Entry 7ONI (electron microscopy, 3.40 A resolution); this record covers chains C and H of the 4 polymer chains in the assembly.

# Chain C
Molecule: Cullin-5
Organism: Homo sapiens
Reference sequence: Q93034 (CUL5_HUMAN); numbering as in UniProt (aligned over 1-780)
Amino-acid sequence (780 residues; each row starts with the number of its first residue):
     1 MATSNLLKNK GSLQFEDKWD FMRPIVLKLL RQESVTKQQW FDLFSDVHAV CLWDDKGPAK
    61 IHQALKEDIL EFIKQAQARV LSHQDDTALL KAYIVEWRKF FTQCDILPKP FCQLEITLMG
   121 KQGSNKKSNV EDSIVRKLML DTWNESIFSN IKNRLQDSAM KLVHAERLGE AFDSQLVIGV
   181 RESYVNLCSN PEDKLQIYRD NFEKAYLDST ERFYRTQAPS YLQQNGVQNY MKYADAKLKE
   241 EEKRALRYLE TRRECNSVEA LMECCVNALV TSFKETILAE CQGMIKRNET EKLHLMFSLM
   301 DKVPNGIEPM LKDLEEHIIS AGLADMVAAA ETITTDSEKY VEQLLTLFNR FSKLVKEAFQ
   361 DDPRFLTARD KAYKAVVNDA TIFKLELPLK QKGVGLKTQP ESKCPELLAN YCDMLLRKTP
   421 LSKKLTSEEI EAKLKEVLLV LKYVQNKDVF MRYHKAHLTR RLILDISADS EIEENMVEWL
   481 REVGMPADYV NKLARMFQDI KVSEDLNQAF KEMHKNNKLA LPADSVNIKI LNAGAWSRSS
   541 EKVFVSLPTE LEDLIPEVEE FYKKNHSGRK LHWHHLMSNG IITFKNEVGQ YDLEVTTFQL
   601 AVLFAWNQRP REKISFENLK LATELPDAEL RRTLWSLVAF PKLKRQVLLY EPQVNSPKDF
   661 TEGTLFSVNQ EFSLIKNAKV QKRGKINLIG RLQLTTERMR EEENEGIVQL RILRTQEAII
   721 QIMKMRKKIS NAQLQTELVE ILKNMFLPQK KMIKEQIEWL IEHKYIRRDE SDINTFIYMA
Disordered / not traced: 1-151, 170-173, 189-193, 386-400, 675-679, 780
UniProt features mapped onto this chain:
  - modified residue: Ser34 (Phosphoserine), Thr210 (Phosphothreonine)
  - cross-link: Lys724 (Glycyl lysine isopeptide (Lys-Gly) (interchain with G-Cter in NEDD8))
  - mutagenesis: Leu52 (L52V: Strongly impaired interaction with HIV-1 Vif protein), Trp53 (W53A: Strongly impaired interaction with HIV-1 Vif protein. Decreased interaction ith SOCS2), Asp55 (D55A: Strongly impaired interaction with HIV-1 Vif protein), Arg460 (R460A: Impaired interaction with ARIH2), Glu617 to Glu624 (Impaired interaction with ARIH2), Arg691 (R691A: Impaired interaction with ARIH2), Leu710 (L710D: Impaired interaction with ARIH2), Glu717 (E717A: Impaired interaction with ARIH2), Lys724 (K724R: Abolished neddylation and interaction with ARIH2)
From the paper describing this entry:
  - conformationally variable residues (domain motion, helix shift, loop rearrangement): Arg691 to Thr695, Glu697 to Met725
  - mutagenesis - K418D/K423D/K676D/K685D, R460A, R691A: decreased catalytic activity with E3 ubiquitin-protein ligase ARIH2 (chain H)
  - post-translational modification sites: Lys724
  - specificity-determining residues: Leu710, Glu717 (proposed by the authors, not directly observed)

# Chain H
Molecule: E3 ubiquitin-protein ligase ARIH2
Organism: Homo sapiens
Notes: EC 2.3.2.31
Reference sequence: O95376 (ARI2_HUMAN); residue numbers follow UniProt; this construct covers 1-493
Amino-acid sequence (495 residues; numbered -1 to 493; the number before each row is that of its first residue; numbers below 1 keep their minus sign (Gly-1 is residue -1)):
    -1 GSMSVDMNSQ GSDSNEEDYD PNCEEEEEEE EDDPGDIEDY YVGVASDVEQ QGADAFDPEE
    59 YQFTCLTYKE SEGALNEHMT SLASVLKVSH SVAKLILVNF HWQVSEILDR YKSNSAQLLV
   119 EARVQPNPSK HVPTSHPPHH CAVCMQFVRK ENLLSLACQH QFCRSCWEQH CSVLVKDGVG
   179 VGVSCMAQDC PLRTPEDFVF PLLPNEELRE KYRRYLFRDY VESHYQLQLC PGADCPMVIR
   239 VQEPRARRVQ CNRCNEVFCF KCRQMYHAPT DCATIRKWLT KCADDSETAN YISAHTKDCP
   299 KCNICIEKNG GCNHMQCSKC KHDFCWMCLG DWKTHGSEYY ECSRYKENPD IVNQSQQAQA
   359 REALKKYLFY FERWENHNKS LQAAAQTYQR IHEKIQERVM NNLGTWIDWQ YLQNAAKLLA
   419 KCRYTLQYTY PYAYYMESGP RKKLFEYQQA QLEAEIANLS WKVERADSYD RGDLENQMHI
   479 AEQRRRTLLK DFHDT
Disordered / not traced: -1 to 34, 51-53, 128-133, 283-350, 492-493
Differences from the reference sequence: expression tag (-1 to 0); engineered mutation Ala381 (Leu in O95376), Ala382 (Glu in O95376), Ala455 (Glu in O95376)
From the paper describing this entry:
  - conformationally variable residues (helix shift): Gln380 to Ala381
  - catalytic residues: Cys310 (citing earlier work)
  - specificity-determining residues: Lys110 (proposed by the authors, not directly observed)

# Interface between chain C and chain H
Residue-residue contacts (38):
  Pro363(C) - Val397(H)
  Pro363(C) - Met398(H)
  Arg364(C) - Met398(H)
  Thr367(C) - Trp404(H)
  Asp370(C) - Thr403(H)  hydrogen bond
  Asp370(C) - Trp404(H)
  Asp370(C) - Ile405(H)
  Glu406(C) - Val42(H)
  Glu406(C) - Ala43(H)
  Asn410(C) - Tyr39(H)
  Asp413(C) - Tyr39(H)  hydrogen bond
  Met414(C) - Tyr39(H)
  Arg417(C) - Tyr38(H)
  Arg417(C) - Tyr39(H)  hydrogen bond
  Thr419(C) - Ile35(H)
  Lys442(C) - Ile405(H)
  Lys442(C) - Asp406(H)  salt bridge
  Tyr443(C) - Ile405(H)  hydrophobic
  Tyr453(C) - Val42(H)
  Tyr453(C) - Ala43(H)
  Tyr453(C) - Val46(H)  hydrophobic
  Ala456(C) - Val46(H)  hydrophobic
  His457(C) - Tyr39(H)
  Arg460(C) - Asp45(H)  salt bridge
  Val483(C) - Arg469(H)  hydrogen bond (backbone-side chain)
  Gly484(C) - Arg469(H)
  Ala487(C) - Glu473(H)
  Ala487(C) - Asn474(H)
  Asp488(C) - His477(H)  salt bridge
  Asn491(C) - Asn474(H)
  Arg691(C) - Tyr38(H)
  Arg691(C) - Gly41(H)  hydrogen bond (side chain-backbone)
  Arg691(C) - Val42(H)
  Arg691(C) - Asp45(H)  salt bridge
  Gln693(C) - Asp45(H)  hydrogen bond
  Leu694(C) - Asp45(H)  hydrogen bond (backbone-side chain)
  Thr695(C) - Asp45(H)  hydrogen bond (side chain-backbone)
  Thr695(C) - Gln48(H)
Interface residues without a listed pair, chain C (31 interface residues in all): Lys371, Lys374, Arg452, Arg481, Glu482, Met485
Interface residues without a listed pair, chain H (21 interface residues in all): Asn400, Gly470
The authors on this interface:
  - pairs named by the authors: Arg691(C)-Gly41(H) (backbone contact), Arg691(C)-Asp45(H)
  - interface residues, chain H: Ile35(H), Tyr38(H), Tyr39(H), Val42(H), Val46(H)

# Summary
Chain C and chain H form an interface of 31 and 21 residues respectively; the contacts include 8 hydrogen
bonds and 4 salt bridges. Polar pairs include Lys442(C)-Asp406(H), Arg460(C)-Asp45(H) and Asp488(C)-His477(H).
The paper describes a backbone contact between Arg691(C) and Gly41(H); a contact between Arg691(C) and
Asp45(H). From the paper: the catalytic residue Cys310(H); K418D/K423D/K676D/K685D, R460A and R691A of chain C
reduce catalytic activity with E3 ubiquitin-protein ligase ARIH2 (chain H).
Here chain C is Cullin-5 and chain H is E3 ubiquitin-protein ligase ARIH2, both from Homo sapiens. Entry 7ONI
(Structure of Neddylated CUL5 C-terminal region-RBX2-ARIH2*) was determined by electron microscopy (same
publication as 7OD1).
